1SE2 - chain A; structure by X-ray diffraction, 2.70 A resolution.

# Chain A
Name: Staphylococcal enterotoxin C2
Source organism: Staphylococcus aureus
UniProtKB: P34071 (ENTC2_STAAU); residues 1-239 here correspond to UniProt positions 28-266 (UniProt number = residue number + 27)
Sequence (239 residues; each row starts with the number of its first residue):
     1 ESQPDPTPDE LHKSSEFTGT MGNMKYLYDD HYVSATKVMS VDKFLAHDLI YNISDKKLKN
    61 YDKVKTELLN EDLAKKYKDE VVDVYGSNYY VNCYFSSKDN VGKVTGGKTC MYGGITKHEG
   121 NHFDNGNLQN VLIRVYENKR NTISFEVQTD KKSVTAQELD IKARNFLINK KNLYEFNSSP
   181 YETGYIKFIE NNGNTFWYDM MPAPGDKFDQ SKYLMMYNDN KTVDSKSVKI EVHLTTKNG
Unresolved in the structure: 101-104
UniProt features mapped onto this chain:
  - binding site (Zn(2+)): D9, H47, E71, E80, D83, H118, E119, H122
Disulfide bonds: C93-C110

# In short
From UniProt: 8 Zn2+-binding residues.
Chain A is Staphylococcal enterotoxin C2 (Staphylococcus aureus); the structure, Staphylococcal enterotoxin
C2, monoclinic form, was determined by X-ray diffraction (same publication as 1SE4 and 1SE3).
